PDB entry 8AB8 | electron microscopy, 2.60 A resolution | chains A and B of the 20 polymer chains in the assembly

== Chain A ==
Name: YALI0A14806p
From: Yarrowia lipolytica
UniProt: Q6CGY9 (Q6CGY9_YARLI); residue numbers follow UniProt; this construct covers 1-474
Chain sequence (474 residues; each row starts with the number of its first residue):
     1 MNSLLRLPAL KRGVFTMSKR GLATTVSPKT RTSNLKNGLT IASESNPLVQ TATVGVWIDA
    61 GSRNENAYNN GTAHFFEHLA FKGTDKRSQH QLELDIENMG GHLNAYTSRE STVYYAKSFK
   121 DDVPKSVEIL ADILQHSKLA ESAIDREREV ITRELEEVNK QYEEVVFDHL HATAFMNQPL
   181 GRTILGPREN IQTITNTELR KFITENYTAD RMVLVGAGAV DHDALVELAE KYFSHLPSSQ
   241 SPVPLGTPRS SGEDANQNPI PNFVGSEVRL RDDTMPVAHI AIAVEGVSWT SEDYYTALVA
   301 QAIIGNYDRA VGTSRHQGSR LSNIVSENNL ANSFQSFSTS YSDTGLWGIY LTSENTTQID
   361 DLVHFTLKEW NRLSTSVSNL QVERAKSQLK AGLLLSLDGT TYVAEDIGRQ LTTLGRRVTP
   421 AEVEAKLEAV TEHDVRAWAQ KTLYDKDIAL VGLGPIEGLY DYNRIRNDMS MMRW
Not modelled in the structure: 1-25, 249-259
Ligand contacts:
  - 1,2-diacyl-sn-glycero-3-phosphocholine (PC1): Asp445, Ser470, Met472
  - 1,2-dimyristoyl-sn-glycero-3-phosphate (XP4): Arg372, Ser376, Arg473

== Chain B ==
Name: Cytochrome b-c1 complex subunit 2, mitochondrial
From: Yarrowia lipolytica
UniProt: Q6C2E3 (QCR2_YARLI); residue numbers follow UniProt; this construct covers 1-417
Chain sequence (417 residues; row label = number of the first residue in the row):
     1 MTRGVPRLAV AARHFSTAEA AGVKVAAQDG QSPISDLSVV LRGGSRYATV PGVSHILEKF
    61 AFQNTVPKSA LRFVRELELF GGKLYTHTTR EHIVLRTQFL KQDLPYFVDA FANVLKETKF
   121 QQFELTERVA PVAELDLLKR ESDPAFTALE AAHEVAFRTG LGNSVYAQGY SPVTLEDVKE
   181 FARQVYAKQN VAVVGNNVVP ADLQQLVGTA FADLQEGSKV TQAGTTTLHG GEARVRTSTG
   241 NALTIALPIA EPKPVYHALA SFLGGPASMP WSVGASPLAQ ATVGTHTSVK ATYHNYGDAG
   301 LFAITIKGDS PAEISQVAHK AVQALKDTGA EVTEEQAARA YAKSKFAAAE AFENPDSSAS
   361 VIGMELLSGV SRIAPENVQK FTPAELSEAA AQLSASAKPV VAAVGQVHAL PFADELF
Not modelled in the structure: 1-14, 417

== Chain A / chain B interface ==
Contacting residue pairs (79):
  Val26(A) with Gln31(B)
  Ser27(A) with Gln31(B)
  Pro28(A) with Gln31(B)
  Leu48(A) with Gln28(B); Asp29(B); Gly30(B)
  Val49(A) with Glu353(B)
  Gln50(A) with Glu353(B), hydrogen bond (backbone-side chain); Pro375(B); Glu376(B)
  Thr51(A) with Phe346(B); Ala349(B); Glu353(B), hydrogen bond
  Glu77(A) with Trp271(B)
  His78(A) with Trp271(B)
  Phe81(A) with Met269(B); Pro270(B), hydrophobic
  Lys82(A) with Trp271(B), hydrogen bond (side chain-backbone)
  Gln89(A) with Met269(B)
  Glu93(A) with Met269(B); Ser272(B); Val273(B); Gly274(B)
  Leu94(A) with Glu335(B)
  Ile96(A) with Ser268(B); Met269(B), hydrophobic
  Glu97(A) with Ser268(B); Ala275(B), hydrogen bond (side chain-backbone); Ser276(B); Arg339(B); Lys343(B), salt bridge
  Asn98(A) with Glu335(B), hydrogen bond; Arg339(B); Ala342(B)
  Met99(A) with Ala342(B)
  Gly100(A) with Ala342(B); Lys343(B); Phe346(B)
  Gly101(A) with Ser268(B); Phe346(B)
  His102(A) with Ser268(B); Phe346(B)
  Leu103(A) with Ser268(B), hydrogen bond (backbone-backbone); Met269(B); Pro270(B)
  Asn104(A) with Pro270(B)
  Ala105(A) with Pro270(B)
  Lys117(A) with Phe346(B)
  Ser118(A) with Phe346(B)
  Phe119(A) with Lys345(B); Ala349(B), hydrophobic
  Arg153(A) with His286(B)
  Glu154(A) with Trp271(B)
  Thr313(A) with Val74(B)
  Arg315(A) with Glu127(B), hydrogen bond (side chain-backbone); Arg128(B)
  His316(A) with Ala70(B); Leu71(B); Val74(B); Arg75(B), hydrogen bond (backbone-side chain); Arg128(B)
  Gln317(A) with Arg75(B); Glu78(B)
  Gly318(A) with Arg75(B); Glu78(B), hydrogen bond (backbone-side chain)
  Asn323(A) with Arg75(B)
  Arg384(A) with Leu79(B)
  Ser387(A) with Leu79(B)
  Gln388(A) with Glu78(B)
  Lys390(A) with Leu100(B)
  Ala391(A) with Phe80(B); Gly81(B); Leu100(B), hydrophobic
  Leu394(A) with Pro33(B), hydrophobic; Ile34(B)
  Leu395(A) with Ile34(B), hydrophobic; Gly81(B); Lys83(B); Gln98(B)
Interface residues without a listed pair, chain A (49 interface residues in all): His74, Leu92, Glu147, Arg309, Ala310, Gly312, Asp398
Interface residues without a listed pair, chain B (45 interface residues in all): Ser32, Leu84, Phe99, Val132, Leu135, Glu350

== In short ==
The interface between chain A and chain B involves 49 residues on one side and 45 on the other, with 9
hydrogen bonds and 1 salt bridge. Polar pairs include Glu97(A)-Lys343(B), Gln50(A)-Glu353(B) and
Thr51(A)-Glu353(B). Ligands of chain A: 1,2-dimyristoyl-sn-glycero-3-phosphate and
1,2-diacyl-sn-glycero-3-phosphocholine.
Chain A is YALI0A14806p and chain B is Cytochrome b-c1 complex subunit 2, mitochondrial, both from Yarrowia
lipolytica; the structure, Complex III2, b-position, with decylubiquinone and ascorbate-reduced, was
determined by electron microscopy (same publication as 8AB6, 8AB7, 8AB9, 8ABA, 8ABB, 8ABE and 11 further
entries).
